Entry 9AW7 (X-ray diffraction, 2.91 A resolution); this record covers chains Q and R of the 28 polymer chains in the assembly.

== Chain Q ==
Protein: PRE6 isoform 1
From: Saccharomyces cerevisiae
Reference sequence: A0A6A5Q273 (A0A6A5Q273_YEASX); residues -1 to 252 here correspond to UniProt positions 1-254 (UniProt number = residue number + 2)
Chain sequence (254 residues; each row starts with the number of its first residue; numbers below 1 keep their minus sign (Met-1 is residue -1)):
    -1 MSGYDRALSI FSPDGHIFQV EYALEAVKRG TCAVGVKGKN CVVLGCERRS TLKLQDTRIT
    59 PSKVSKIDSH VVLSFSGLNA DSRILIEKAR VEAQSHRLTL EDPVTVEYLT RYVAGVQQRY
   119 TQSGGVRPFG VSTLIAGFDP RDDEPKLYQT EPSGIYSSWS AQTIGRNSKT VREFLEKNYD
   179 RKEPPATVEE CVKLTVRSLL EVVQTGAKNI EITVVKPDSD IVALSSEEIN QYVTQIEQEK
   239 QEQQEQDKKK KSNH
Not modelled in the structure: -1 to 0, 242-252

== Chain R ==
Protein: PUP2 isoform 1
From: Saccharomyces cerevisiae
Reference sequence: A0A6A5PXN2 (A0A6A5PXN2_YEASX); residues -7 to 252 here correspond to UniProt positions 1-260 (UniProt number = residue number + 8)
Chain sequence (260 residues; numbered -7 to 252; the number before each row is that of its first residue; numbers below 1 keep their minus sign (Met-7 is residue -7)):
    -7 MFLTRSEYDR GVSTFSPEGR LFQVEYSLEA IKLGSTAIGI ATKEGVVLGV EKRATSPLLE
    53 SDSIEKIVEI DRHIGCAMSG LTADARSMIE HARTAAVTHN LYYDEDINVE SLTQSVCDLA
   113 LRFGEGASGE ERLMSRPFGV ALLIAGHDAD DGYQLFHAEP SGTFYRYNAK AIGSGSEGAQ
   173 AELLNEWHSS LTLKEAELLV LKILKQVMEE KLDENNAQLS CITKQDGFKI YDNEKTAELI
   233 KELKEKEAAE SPEEADVEMS
Not modelled in the structure: -7 to 0, 119-123, 245-252

== Chain Q / chain R interface ==
Contacting residue pairs (66):
  Asp3(Q) - Glu117(R)
  Arg4(Q) - Glu117(R)  salt bridge
  Ala5(Q) - Glu117(R)  hydrogen bond (backbone-side chain)
  Ala5(Q) - Ser127(R)
  Ser7(Q) - Ser127(R)  hydrogen bond (backbone-side chain)
  Ser7(Q) - Arg128(R)
  Ile8(Q) - Val4(R)  hydrophobic
  Ile8(Q) - Gln15(R)
  Ile8(Q) - Ser127(R)
  Phe9(Q) - Gln15(R)  hydrogen bond (backbone-side chain)
  Phe9(Q) - Tyr18(R)
  Phe9(Q) - Ser19(R)
  Phe9(Q) - Ala22(R)  hydrophobic
  Phe9(Q) - Leu73(R)  hydrophobic
  Phe9(Q) - Arg128(R)
  Phe9(Q) - Pro129(R)
  Phe9(Q) - Gly131(R)
  Ser10(Q) - Tyr18(R)
  Pro11(Q) - Tyr18(R)  hydrophobic
  Pro11(Q) - Glu21(R)
  Gly13(Q) - Tyr18(R)
  Gly13(Q) - Ala22(R)
  His14(Q) - Leu25(R)
  Ile15(Q) - Leu73(R)  hydrophobic
  Ile15(Q) - Arg128(R)
  Lys35(Q) - Glu52(R)  salt bridge
  Ala112(Q) - Arg78(R)  hydrogen bond (backbone-side chain)
  Gly113(Q) - Arg78(R)
  Gln116(Q) - Ala75(R)
  Gln116(Q) - Asp76(R)  hydrogen bond
  Gln116(Q) - Arg78(R)
  Gln116(Q) - Arg128(R)
  Thr119(Q) - Arg128(R)  hydrogen bond (backbone-side chain)
  Gln120(Q) - Met126(R)  hydrogen bond
  Gln120(Q) - Ser127(R)  hydrogen bond (backbone-backbone)
  Gln120(Q) - Arg128(R)  hydrogen bond (side chain-backbone)
  Gln120(Q) - Pro129(R)
  Gln120(Q) - Phe130(R)
  Ser121(Q) - Ser127(R)
  Gly122(Q) - Ser127(R)
  Ser151(Q) - Ala75(R)
  Gly152(Q) - Ala75(R)
  Gly152(Q) - Arg78(R)  hydrogen bond (backbone-side chain)
  Ile153(Q) - Thr74(R)
  Ile153(Q) - Ala75(R)
  Tyr154(Q) - Arg78(R)
  Ser155(Q) - Ser55(R)
  Ser156(Q) - Leu51(R)
  Ser156(Q) - Glu52(R)  hydrogen bond (backbone-backbone)
  Ser156(Q) - Ser55(R)  hydrogen bond (backbone-side chain)
  Trp157(Q) - Ser48(R)
  Trp157(Q) - Leu50(R)
  Trp157(Q) - Leu51(R)  hydrophobic
  Trp157(Q) - Glu52(R)
  Ser158(Q) - Leu50(R)  hydrogen bond (backbone-backbone)
  Ser158(Q) - Glu52(R)
  Ala159(Q) - Leu50(R)
  Leu173(Q) - Leu50(R)  hydrophobic
  Glu174(Q) - Ser48(R)  hydrogen bond
  Glu174(Q) - Pro49(R)
  Glu174(Q) - Leu50(R)
  Tyr177(Q) - Leu50(R)  hydrophobic
  Arg179(Q) - Pro49(R)  hydrogen bond (side chain-backbone)
  Arg179(Q) - Leu50(R)  hydrogen bond (side chain-backbone)
  Arg179(Q) - Leu51(R)  hydrogen bond (side chain-backbone)
  Arg179(Q) - Glu52(R)
Also at the interface, not in a pair above, chain Q (34 interface residues in all): Asp12, Arg170
Also at the interface, not in a pair above, chain R (28 interface residues in all): Thr47, Glu57, Gly118

== Summary ==
34 residues of chain Q and 28 residues of chain R are in contact; the contacts include 17 hydrogen bonds and 2
salt bridges. Polar contacts include Arg4(Q)-Glu117(R), Lys35(Q)-Glu52(R) and Ala5(Q)-Glu117(R).
Here chain Q is PRE6 isoform 1 and chain R is PUP2 isoform 1, both from Saccharomyces cerevisiae. Entry 9AW7
(Yeast 20S proteasome soaked with isolated TMC-95B) was determined by X-ray diffraction (same publication as
9C97, 9C98, 9AW3, 9AW5 and 9AW6).
